Entry 5Y5Y (electron microscopy, 4.70 A resolution (low resolution: residue-level contacts below are approximate; hydrogen-bond / salt-bridge calls are withheld)); this record covers chains A and D of the 13 polymer chains in the assembly.

# Chain A
Molecule: V-type ATP synthase alpha chain
Organism: Thermus thermophilus HB8
Notes: EC 3.6.3.14
UniProt: Q56403 (VATA_THET8); numbering as in UniProt (aligned over 1-578)
Chain sequence (578 residues; row label = number of the first residue in the row):
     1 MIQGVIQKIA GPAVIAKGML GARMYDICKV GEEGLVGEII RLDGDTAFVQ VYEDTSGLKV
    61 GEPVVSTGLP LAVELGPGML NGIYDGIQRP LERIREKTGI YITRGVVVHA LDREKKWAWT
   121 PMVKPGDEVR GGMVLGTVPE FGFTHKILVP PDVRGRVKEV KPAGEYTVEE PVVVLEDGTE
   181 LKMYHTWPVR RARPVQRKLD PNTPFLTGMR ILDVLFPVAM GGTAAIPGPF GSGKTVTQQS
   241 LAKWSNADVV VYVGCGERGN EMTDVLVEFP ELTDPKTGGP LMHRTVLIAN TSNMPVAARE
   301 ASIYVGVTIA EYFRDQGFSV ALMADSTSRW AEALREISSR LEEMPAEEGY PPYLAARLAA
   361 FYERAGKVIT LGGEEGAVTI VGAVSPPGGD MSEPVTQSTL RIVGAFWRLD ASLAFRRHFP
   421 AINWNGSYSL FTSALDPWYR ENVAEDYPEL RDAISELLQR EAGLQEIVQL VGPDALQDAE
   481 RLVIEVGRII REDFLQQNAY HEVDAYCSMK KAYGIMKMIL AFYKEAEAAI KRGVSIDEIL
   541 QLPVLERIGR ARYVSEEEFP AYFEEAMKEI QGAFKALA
Not modelled in the structure: 578
Small-molecule neighbours: ADP (adenosine-5'-diphosphate): Pro-229, Gly-231, Ser-232, Gly-233, Lys-234, Thr-235, Val-236, Glu-261, Phe-419, Gln-497, Asn-498, Ala-499, Tyr-500

# Chain D
Molecule: V-type ATP synthase beta chain
Organism: Thermus thermophilus HB8
UniProt: Q56404 (VATB_THET8); residue numbers follow UniProt; this construct covers 1-478
Chain sequence (478 residues; row label = number of the first residue in the row):
     1 MDLLKKEYTG ITYISGPLLF VENAKDLAYG AIVDIKDGTG RVRGGQVIEV SEEYAVIQVF
    61 EETTGLDLAT TSVSLVEDVA RLGVSKEMLG RRFNGIGKPI DGLPPITPEK RLPITGLPLN
   121 PVARRKPEQF IQTGISTIDV MNTLVRGQKL PIFSGSGLPA NEIAAQIARQ ATVRPDLSGE
   181 GEKEEPFAVV FAAMGITQRE LSYFIQEFER TGALSRSVLF LNKADDPTIE RILTPRMALT
   241 VAEYLAFEHD YHVLVILTDM TNYCEALREI GAAREEIPGR RGYPGYMYTD LATIYERAGV
   301 VEGKKGSVTQ IPILSMPDDD RTHPIPDLTG YITEGQIQLS RELHRKGIYP PIDPLPSLSR
   361 LMNNGVGKGK TREDHKQVSD QLYSAYANGV DIRKLVAIIG EDALTENDRR YLQFADAFER
   421 FFINQGQQNR SIEESLQIAW ALLSMLPQGE LKRISKDHIG KYYGQKLEEI WGAPQALD
Not modelled in the structure: 1-4, 464-478

# Chain A / chain D interface
Residue-residue contacts (55):
  Met-19(A) with Leu-68(D)
  Ala-22(A) with Leu-66(D); Asp-67(D)
  Arg-23(A) with Gly-65(D); Leu-66(D)
  Met-24(A) with Thr-63(D); Thr-64(D); Gly-65(D)
  Arg-41(A) with Tyr-13(D); Ser-15(D)
  Leu-42(A) with Tyr-13(D); Ile-14(D); Leu-68(D)
  Asp-43(A) with Tyr-13(D)
  Gly-44(A) with Leu-68(D)
  Asp-45(A) with Leu-68(D)
  Lys-198(A) with Gln-198(D)
  Met-344(A) with Ala-272(D); Glu-275(D); Glu-276(D)
  Glu-347(A) with Arg-281(D); Gly-282(D)
  Pro-352(A) with Glu-269(D); Ala-272(D)
  Tyr-353(A) with Pro-17(D); Glu-269(D)
  Leu-354(A) with Glu-269(D)
  Ala-355(A) with Glu-269(D)
  Glu-363(A) with Gln-198(D); Lys-223(D); Asp-225(D)
  Arg-364(A) with Gln-198(D)
  Ala-365(A) with Gln-198(D)
  Gly-366(A) with Gln-198(D)
  Ser-392(A) with Asp-318(D)
  Gln-397(A) with Pro-317(D); Asp-318(D)
  Ser-398(A) with Glu-265(D)
  Arg-401(A) with Glu-200(D); Asp-259(D); Asn-262(D); Glu-265(D)
  Ile-402(A) with Thr-197(D)
  Tyr-428(A) with Ser-156(D); Gly-157(D)
  Leu-430(A) with Arg-199(D)
  Phe-431(A) with Arg-199(D)
  Gln-459(A) with Arg-345(D)
  Glu-466(A) with Lys-394(D)
  Ala-475(A) with Ala-397(D); Ile-398(D)
  Leu-476(A) with Ala-397(D)
  Gln-477(A) with Ile-399(D); Gly-400(D)
  Glu-480(A) with Ala-397(D)
Other interface residues (no listed pair), chain A (48 interface residues in all): Leu-20, Tyr-25, Arg-190, Asp-200, Leu-341, Ala-346, Ala-356, Ala-359, Ala-360, Leu-400, Ser-455, Leu-464, Ile-467, Val-471
Other interface residues (no listed pair), chain D (44 interface residues in all): Gly-16, Glu-62, Asn-161, Ser-202, Ala-224, Arg-268, Ser-315, Arg-341, Val-396

# Overview
48 residues of chain A face 44 of chain D across their interface. Ligands of chain A: ADP.
Chain A is V-type ATP synthase alpha chain and chain D is V-type ATP synthase beta chain, both from Thermus
thermophilus HB8; the structure, V/A-type ATPase/synthase from Thermus thermophilus, peripheral domain,
rotational state 1, was determined by electron microscopy (same publication as 5Y5X, 5Y5Z and 5Y60).
